5I5Z - chains A and B; structure by X-ray diffraction, 2.60 A resolution.

# Chain A
Protein: Cyclin-dependent kinase 8
Source organism: Homo sapiens
Notes: EC 2.7.11.22, 2.7.11.23; fragment: kinase domain, residues 3-405
UniProtKB: P49336 (CDK8_HUMAN); residue numbers follow UniProt; this construct covers 1-362
Sequence (370 residues; each row starts with the number of its first residue; numbers below 1 keep their minus sign (Asp-2 is residue -2)):
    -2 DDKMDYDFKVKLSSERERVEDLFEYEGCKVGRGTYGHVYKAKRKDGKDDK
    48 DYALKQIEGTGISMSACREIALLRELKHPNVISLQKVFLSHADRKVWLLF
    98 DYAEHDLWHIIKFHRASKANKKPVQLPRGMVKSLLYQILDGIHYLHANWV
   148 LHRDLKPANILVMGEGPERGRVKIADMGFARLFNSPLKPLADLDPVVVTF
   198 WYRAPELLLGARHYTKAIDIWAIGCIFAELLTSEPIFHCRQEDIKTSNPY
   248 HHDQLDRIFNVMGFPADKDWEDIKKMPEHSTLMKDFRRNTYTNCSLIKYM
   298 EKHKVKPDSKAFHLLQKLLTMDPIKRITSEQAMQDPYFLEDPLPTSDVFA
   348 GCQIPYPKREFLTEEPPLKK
Not modelled in the structure: 118-122, 186-195, 239-243, 363-367
Differences from the reference sequence: expression tag (-2 to 0, 363-367)
Residues lining bound ligands: 68U (N-methyl-8-(1-methyl-2,2-dioxo-2,3-dihydro-1H-2lambda~6~,1-benzothiazol-5-yl)-1,6-naphthyridine-2-carboxamide): Val27, Gly28, Tyr32, Val35, Ala50, Lys52, Ile79, Phe97, Asp98, Tyr99, Ala100, Asp103, His106, Ala155, Leu158, Asp173, Arg356
Reported in the primary citation:
  - binding site for 68U: Lys52, Phe97, Ala100, Arg356

# Chain B
Protein: Cyclin-C
Source organism: Homo sapiens
UniProtKB: P24863 (CCNC_HUMAN); numbering as in UniProt (aligned over 1-264)
Sequence (266 residues; row label = number of the first residue in the row; numbers below 1 keep their minus sign (Lys-1 is residue -1)):
    -1 KAMAGNFWQSSHYLQWILDKQDLLKERQKDLKFLSEEEYWKLQIFFTNVI
    49 QALGEHLKLRQQVIATATVYFKRFYARYSLKSIDPVLMAPTCVFLASKVE
    99 EFGVVSNTRLIAAATSVLKTRFSYAFPKEFPYRMNHILECEFYLLELMDC
   149 CLIVYHPYRPLLQYVQDMGQEDMLLPLAWRIVNDTYRTDLCLLYPPFMIA
   199 LACLHVACVVQQKDARQWFAELSVDMEKILEIIRVILKLYEQWKNFDERK
   249 EMATILSKMPKPKPPP
Differences from the reference sequence: expression tag (-1 to 0)

# Interface between chain A and chain B
Residue-residue contacts - 72 pairs, chain A then chain B:
  Asp-2(A) with His134(B), salt bridge; Glu137(B)
  Asp-1(A) with Pro262(B)
  Lys0(A) with Asp82(B); Tyr130(B); Pro260(B)
  Met1(A) with Ser80(B); Glu137(B); Tyr141(B), hydrophobic; Pro260(B); Lys261(B)
  Asp2(A) with Lys79(B), salt bridge; Ser80(B), hydrogen bond (backbone-backbone); Pro260(B); Lys261(B), hydrogen bond (side chain-backbone)
  Tyr3(A) with Lys261(B), hydrogen bond (backbone-backbone)
  Asp4(A) with Lys261(B), salt bridge
  Phe5(A) with Tyr76(B), hydrophobic; Ser80(B); Leu145(B), hydrophobic
  Leu9(A) with Leu145(B), hydrophobic
  Arg13(A) with Glu144(B), salt bridge
  Gly58(A) with Phe140(B)
  Ile59(A) with Lys96(B), hydrogen bond (backbone-side chain); Glu139(B); Leu143(B), hydrophobic
  Met61(A) with Lys96(B); Glu98(B)
  Cys64(A) with Leu93(B), hydrophobic; Lys96(B); Val97(B), hydrophobic; Leu150(B)
  Arg65(A) with Lys96(B); Val97(B), hydrogen bond (side chain-backbone); Glu99(B), salt bridge
  Ile67(A) with Cys148(B), hydrophobic; Leu150(B), hydrophobic
  Ala68(A) with Leu150(B), hydrophobic; Ile151(B)
  Leu69(A) with Ala0(B), hydrophobic
  Arg71(A) with Ser9(B); Gln13(B), hydrogen bond; Asp147(B), salt bridge; Cys148(B); Cys149(B), hydrogen bond
  Glu72(A) with Met1(B); Ser8(B); Ser9(B), hydrogen bond; Ile151(B)
  Leu73(A) with Met1(B), hydrophobic
  Val84(A) with Cys148(B), hydrophobic
  Leu86(A) with Phe140(B); Glu144(B)
  Ser87(A) with Phe140(B)
  His88(A) with Phe140(B); Tyr141(B); Glu144(B), salt bridge
  Arg91(A) with Leu136(B), hydrogen bond (side chain-backbone); Phe140(B)
  Asn145(A) with Ala0(B); Met1(B), hydrogen bond (backbone-backbone); Asn4(B)
  Trp146(A) with Lys-1(B)
  Arg150(A) with Glu99(B), salt bridge
  Ala177(A) with Glu99(B)
  Arg178(A) with Glu99(B), hydrogen bond (backbone-side chain)
  Leu179(A) with Glu99(B); Gly101(B); Val102(B), hydrophobic
  Phe180(A) with Glu99(B), hydrogen bond (backbone-backbone); Phe100(B); Gly101(B)
Also at the interface, not in a pair above, chain A (39 interface residues in all): Lys6, Lys92, Val93, Tyr141, Val147, Asn181
Also at the interface, not in a pair above, chain B (41 interface residues in all): Ala2, Phe72, Ile81, Pro263

# Overview
39 residues of chain A face 41 of chain B across their interface, with 12 hydrogen bonds and 8 salt bridges.
Polar pairs include Asp-2(A)-His134(B), Asp2(A)-Lys79(B) and Asp4(A)-Lys261(B). Ligands of chain A: compound
68U. From the paper: a binding site for 68U at Lys52(A), Phe97(A) and Ala100(A) among others.
Chain A is Cyclin-dependent kinase 8 and chain B is Cyclin-C, both from Homo sapiens; the structure, CDK8-CYCC
IN COMPLEX WITH
8-(1-Methyl-2,2-dioxo-2,3-dihydro-1H-2l6-benzo[c]isothiazol-5-yl)-[1,6]naphthyridine-2-carboxylic acid
methylamide, was determined by X-ray diffraction.
